Entry 8AIX (electron microscopy, 5.80 A resolution (low resolution: residue-level contacts below are approximate; hydrogen-bond / salt-bridge calls are withheld)); this record covers chains G and H of the 24 polymer chains in the assembly.

[Chain G (and H)]
Name: Crescentin
Organism: Caulobacter vibrioides
Notes: chain H of this document is another copy of the same molecule, construct and numbering; everything in this record applies to it too
UniProtKB: A0A8F8EC09 (A0A8F8EC09_CAUVI); residues 1-457 here = UniProt positions 1-457
Chain sequence (457 residues; each row starts with the number of its first residue):
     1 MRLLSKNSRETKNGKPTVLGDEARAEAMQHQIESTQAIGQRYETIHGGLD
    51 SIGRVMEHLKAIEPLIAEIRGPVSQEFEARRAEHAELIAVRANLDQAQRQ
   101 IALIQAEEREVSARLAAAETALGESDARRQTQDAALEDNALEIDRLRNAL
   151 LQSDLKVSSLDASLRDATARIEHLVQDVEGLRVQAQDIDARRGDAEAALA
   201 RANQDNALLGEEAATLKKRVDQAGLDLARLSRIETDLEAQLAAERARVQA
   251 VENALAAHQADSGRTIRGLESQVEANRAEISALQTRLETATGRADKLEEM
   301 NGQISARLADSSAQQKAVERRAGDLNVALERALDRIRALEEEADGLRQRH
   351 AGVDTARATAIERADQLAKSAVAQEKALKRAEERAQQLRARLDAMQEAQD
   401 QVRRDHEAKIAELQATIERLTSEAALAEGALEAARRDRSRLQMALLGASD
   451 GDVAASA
Disordered / not traced: 1-33, 217-457 (chain H: 1-37, 217-457)

[How chain G and chain H interact]
Contacting residue pairs (83):
  Glu76(G) with Arg80(H)
  Phe77(G) with Gln75(H); Glu76(H)
  Arg80(G) with Gln75(H); Glu76(H); Ala79(H); Arg80(H); Glu83(H)
  His84(G) with Glu83(H)
  Leu87(G) with Leu87(H)
  Asn93(G) with Leu94(H)
  Leu94(G) with Val90(H); Leu94(H)
  Ala97(G) with Ala97(H); Ile101(H)
  Gln100(G) with Ile101(H)
  Ile101(G) with Gln100(H); Ile101(H); Ile104(H); Gln105(H)
  Ile104(G) with Ile104(H)
  Glu108(G) with Glu108(H)
  Val111(G) with Val111(H); Leu115(H)
  Arg114(G) with Leu115(H)
  Leu115(G) with Arg114(H); Leu115(H)
  Ala118(G) with Ala118(H)
  Glu119(G) with Arg114(H)
  Ala121(G) with Leu122(H)
  Leu122(G) with Leu122(H)
  Arg128(G) with Arg129(H)
  Arg129(G) with Arg128(H); Gln132(H)
  Gln132(G) with Gln132(H)
  Leu136(G) with Asn139(H)
  Asn139(G) with Asn139(H); Ile143(H)
  Ile143(G) with Asn139(H); Glu142(H); Ile143(H); Leu146(H)
  Leu146(G) with Ile143(H); Leu146(H)
  Arg147(G) with Leu146(H)
  Ala149(G) with Leu150(H)
  Leu150(G) with Ala149(H); Leu150(H); Ser153(H)
  Ser153(G) with Leu150(H)
  Lys156(G) with Val157(H)
  Val157(G) with Leu160(H)
  Leu160(G) with Leu160(H)
  Asp161(G) with Leu160(H)
  Leu164(G) with Leu160(H); Ser163(H)
  Ala167(G) with Ala167(H)
  Arg170(G) with Ile171(H); Val175(H)
  Ile171(G) with Ala167(H); Arg170(H); Ile171(H)
  Leu174(G) with Ile171(H); Leu174(H); Val175(H)
  Val175(G) with Arg170(H); Leu174(H)
  Val178(G) with Val178(H)
  Leu181(G) with Val178(H); Leu181(H)
  Arg182(G) with Leu181(H)
  Ile188(G) with Arg192(H)
  Asp189(G) with Arg192(H)
  Arg191(G) with Glu196(H)
  Arg192(G) with Arg191(H); Arg192(H)
  Ala195(G) with Glu196(H)
  Ala198(G) with Leu199(H)
  Leu199(G) with Ala195(H); Leu199(H)
  Ala202(G) with Leu199(H)
  Leu209(G) with Asn206(H)
  Ala213(G) with Leu209(H)
Other interface residues (no listed pair), chain G (63 interface residues in all): Ile69, Val73, Val90, Gln98, Asp133, Thr168, Ala185, Asn203, Asn206, Leu216
Other interface residues (no listed pair), chain H (57 interface residues in all): Val73, Arg91, Ala121, Ala140, Lys156, Leu164, Asp177, Ala185, Asp189, Ala202, Ala213

[Summary]
The interface between chain G and chain H involves 63 residues on one side and 57 on the other.
Both chains are Crescentin (Caulobacter vibrioides). Entry 8AIX (Cryo-EM structure of crescentin filaments
(wildtype, C2 symmetry and large box)) was determined by electron microscopy together with 8AFE, 8AFH, 8AFL,
8AFM, 8AHL, 8AIA and 8AJB from the same study.
